Entry 3OZS (X-ray diffraction, 1.44 A resolution); this record covers chain A.

# Chain A
Protein: Catechol O-methyltransferase
Source organism: Rattus norvegicus
Notes: EC 2.1.1.6; fragment: soluble form
UniProtKB: P22734 (COMT_RAT); residues 1-221 here correspond to UniProt positions 44-264 (UniProt number = residue number + 43)
Sequence (221 residues; numbered 1 to 221; the number before each row is that of its first residue):
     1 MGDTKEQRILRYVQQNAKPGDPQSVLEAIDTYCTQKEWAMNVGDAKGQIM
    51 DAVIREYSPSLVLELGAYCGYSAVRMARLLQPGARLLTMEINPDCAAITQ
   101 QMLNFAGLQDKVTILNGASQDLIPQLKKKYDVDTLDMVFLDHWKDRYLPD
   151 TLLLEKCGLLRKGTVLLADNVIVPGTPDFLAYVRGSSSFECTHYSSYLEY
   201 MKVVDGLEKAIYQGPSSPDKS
Not modelled in the structure: 1-2, 216-221
Sequence notes: engineered mutation I91 (Met134 in P22734), C95 (Tyr138 in P22734)
Bound ions: Mg2+: D141, D169, N170 (together with catechol-type)
Small-molecule neighbours: catechol-type (OZS; N-[(E)-3-[(2R,3S,4R,5R)-3,4-dihydroxy-5-[4-(trifluoromethyl)imidazol-1-yl]oxolan-2-yl]prop-2-enyl]-2,3-dihydroxy-5-nitro-benzamide): W38, M40, K46, L65, G66, A67, Y68, M89, E90, I91, N92, C95, G117, A118, S119, D141, H142, W143, K144, D150, D169, N170, P174, L198, E199

# Summary
Chain A binds catechol-type. D141, D169 and N170 coordinate Mg2+.
Chain A is Catechol O-methyltransferase (Rattus norvegicus); the structure, Rat catechol O-methyltransferase
in complex with a catechol-type, trifluoromethyl-imidazolyl-containing inhibitor - humanized form, was
determined by X-ray diffraction together with 3NW9, 3OE4, 3OE5, 3OZR and 3OZT from the same study.
